PDB entry 3CVT | X-ray diffraction, 2.50 A resolution | chains A and D of the 8 polymer chains in the assembly

Chain A (and D):
Molecule: DNA-3-methyladenine glycosylase 2
From: Escherichia coli
Notes: EC 3.2.2.21; chain D of this document is another copy of the same molecule, construct and numbering; everything in this record applies to it too
UniProtKB: P04395 (3MG2_ECOLI); numbering as in UniProt (aligned over 1-282)
Chain sequence (282 residues; numbered 1 to 282; the number before each row is that of its first residue):
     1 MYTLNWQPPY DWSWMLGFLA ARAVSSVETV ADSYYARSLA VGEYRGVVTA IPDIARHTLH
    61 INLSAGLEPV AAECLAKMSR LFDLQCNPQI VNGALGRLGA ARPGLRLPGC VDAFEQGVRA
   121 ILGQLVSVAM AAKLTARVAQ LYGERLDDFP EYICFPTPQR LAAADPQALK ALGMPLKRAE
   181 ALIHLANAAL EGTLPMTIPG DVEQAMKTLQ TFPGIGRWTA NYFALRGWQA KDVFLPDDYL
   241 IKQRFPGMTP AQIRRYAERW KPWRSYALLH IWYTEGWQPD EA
Swiss-Prot annotation at these positions:
  - active site: Asp238 (Proton acceptor)
  - site: Trp218 (Determinant for substrate specificity and/or activity)

Chain A / chain D interface:
Residue-residue contacts (35; chain A residue first):
  Leu4(A) - Ala72(D)  hydrophobic
  Tyr44(A) - Gln85(D)  hydrogen bond
  Pro69(A) - Gln85(D)
  Ala72(A) - Ala72(D)
  Ala72(A) - Leu75(D)
  Ala72(A) - Ala76(D)
  Ala72(A) - Ser79(D)
  Glu73(A) - Ala76(D)
  Glu73(A) - Arg80(D)  salt bridge
  Leu75(A) - Ala72(D)
  Ala76(A) - Ala72(D)  hydrophobic
  Ala76(A) - Glu73(D)
  Ala76(A) - Ala76(D)  hydrophobic
  Ser79(A) - Ala72(D)
  Arg80(A) - Glu73(D)  salt bridge
  Leu84(A) - Pro69(D)
  Gln85(A) - Tyr44(D)  hydrogen bond
  Gln85(A) - Pro69(D)
  Gln85(A) - Val70(D)
  Leu190(A) - Pro199(D)
  Leu190(A) - Gly200(D)  hydrogen bond (backbone-backbone)
  Leu190(A) - Asp201(D)  hydrogen bond (backbone-backbone)
  Glu191(A) - Gln204(D)  hydrogen bond
  Glu191(A) - Ala205(D)
  Gly192(A) - Pro195(D)
  Gly192(A) - Pro199(D)
  Pro195(A) - Gly192(D)
  Met196(A) - Thr197(D)
  Thr197(A) - Met196(D)
  Pro199(A) - Leu190(D)
  Pro199(A) - Gly192(D)
  Gly200(A) - Leu190(D)  hydrogen bond (backbone-backbone)
  Asp201(A) - Leu190(D)  hydrogen bond (backbone-backbone)
  Gln204(A) - Glu191(D)
  Ala205(A) - Glu191(D)
Other interface residues (no listed pair), chain A (29 interface residues in all): Tyr2, Thr3, Val70, Gln159, Ala189, Thr193, Thr208
Other interface residues (no listed pair), chain D (28 interface residues in all): Tyr2, Thr3, Leu4, Gln7, Leu84, Gln159, Ala189

Overview:
Chain A and chain D form an interface of 29 and 28 residues respectively, with 7 hydrogen bonds and 2 salt
bridges. Among the polar pairs are Glu73(A)-Arg80(D), Tyr44(A)-Gln85(D) and Glu191(A)-Gln204(D). From UniProt:
active-site residue Asp238(A) on chain A.
Both chains are DNA-3-methyladenine glycosylase 2 (Escherichia coli). Entry 3CVT (Crystal Structure of an AlkA
Host/Guest Complex 8oxoGuanine:Cytosine Base Pair) was determined by X-ray diffraction together with 3CW7,
3CWA, 3CWS, 3CWT and 3CWU from the same study.
